Entry 6UZE (electron microscopy, 3.40 A resolution); this record covers chains D and I of the 9 polymer chains in the assembly.

[Chain D]
Molecule: Protective antigen
From: Bacillus anthracis
Reference sequence: P13423 (PAG_BACAN); residues 1-735 here correspond to UniProt positions 30-764 (UniProt number = residue number + 29)
Chain sequence (735 residues; numbered 1 to 735; the number before each row is that of its first residue):
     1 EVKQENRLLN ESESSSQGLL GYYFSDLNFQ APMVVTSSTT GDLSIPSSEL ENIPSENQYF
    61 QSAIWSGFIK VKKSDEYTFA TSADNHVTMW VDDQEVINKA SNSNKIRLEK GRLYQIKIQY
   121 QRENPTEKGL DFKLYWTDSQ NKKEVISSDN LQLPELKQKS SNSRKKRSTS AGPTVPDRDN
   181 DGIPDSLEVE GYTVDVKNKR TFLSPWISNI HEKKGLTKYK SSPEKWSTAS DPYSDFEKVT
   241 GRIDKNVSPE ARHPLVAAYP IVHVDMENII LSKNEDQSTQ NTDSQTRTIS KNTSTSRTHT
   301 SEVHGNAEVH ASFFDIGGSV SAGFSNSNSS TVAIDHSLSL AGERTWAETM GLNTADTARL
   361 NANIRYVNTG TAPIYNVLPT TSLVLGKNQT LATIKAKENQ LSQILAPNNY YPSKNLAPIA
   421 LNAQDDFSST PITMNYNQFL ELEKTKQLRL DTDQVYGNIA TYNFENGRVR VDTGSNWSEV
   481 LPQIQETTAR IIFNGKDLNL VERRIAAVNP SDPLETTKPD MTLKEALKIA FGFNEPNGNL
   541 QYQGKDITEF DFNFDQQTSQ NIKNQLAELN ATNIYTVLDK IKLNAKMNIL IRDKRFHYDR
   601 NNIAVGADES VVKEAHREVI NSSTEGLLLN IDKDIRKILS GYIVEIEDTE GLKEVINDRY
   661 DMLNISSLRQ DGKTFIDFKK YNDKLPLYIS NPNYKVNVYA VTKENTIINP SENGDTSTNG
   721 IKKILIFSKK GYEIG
Unresolved in the structure: 1-173
Ion coordination: Ca2+ site 1: D177, D179, D181, I183, E188; Ca2+ site 2: D179, D181, E188, S222, K225, D235
Swiss-Prot annotation at these positions:
  - region: F202 to I210 (Alpha-clamp)
  - binding site (Ca(2+)): D177, D179, D181, I183, E188, S222, K225, D235
  - site: R167, S168 (Cleavage), R178 (Alpha-clamp), L187 (Alpha-clamp), F236 (Alpha-clamp), F314, D315 (Cleavage), F427 (Phi-clamp), F464 (Alpha-clamp), D683 (Essential for binding to cell receptor)

[Chain I]
Molecule: Calmodulin-sensitive adenylate cyclase
From: Bacillus anthracis
Notes: EC 4.6.1.1
Reference sequence: P40136 (CYAA_BACAN); residues 1-767 here correspond to UniProt positions 34-800 (UniProt number = residue number + 33)
Chain sequence (767 residues; row label = number of the first residue in the row):
     1 MNEHYTESDI KRNHKTEKNK TEKEKFKDSI NNLVKTEFTN ETLDKIQQTQ DLLKKIPKDV
    61 LEIYSELGGE IYFTDIDLVE HKELQDLSEE EKNSMNSRGE KVPFASRFVF EKKRETPKLI
   121 INIKDYAINS EQSKEVYYEI GKGISLDIIS KDKSLDPEFL NLIKSLSDDS DSSDLLFSQK
   181 FKEKLELNNK SIDINFIKEN LTEFQHAFSL AFSYYFAPDH RTVLELYAPD MFEYMNKLEK
   241 GGFEKISESL KKEGVEKDRI DVLKGEKALK ASGLVPEHAD AFKKIARELN TYILFRPVNK
   301 LATNLIKSGV ATKGLNVHGK SSDWGPVAGY IPFDQDLSKK HGQQLAVEKG NLENKKSITE
   361 HEGEIGKIPL KLDHLRIEEL KENGIILKGK KEIDNGKKYY LLESNNQVYE FRISDENNEV
   421 QYKTKEGKIT VLGEKFNWRN IEVMAKNVEG VLKPLTADYD LFALAPSLTE IKKQIPQKEW
   481 DKVVNTPNSL EKQKGVTNLL IKYGIERKPD STKGTLSNWQ KQMLDRLNEA VKYTGYTGGD
   541 VVNHGTEQDN EEFPEKDNEI FIINPEGEFI LTKNWEMTGR FIEKNITGKD YLYYFNRSYN
   601 KIAPGNKAYI EWTDPITKAK INTIPTSAEF IKNLSSIRRS SNVGVYKDSG DKDEFAKKES
   661 VKKIAGYLSD YYNSANHIFS QEKKRKISIF RGIQAYNEIE NVLKSKQIAP EYKNYFQYLK
   721 ERITNQVQLL LTHQKSNIEF KLLYKQLNFT ENETDNFEVF QKIIDEK
Unresolved in the structure: 1-19, 256-263, 598-617
Swiss-Prot annotation at these positions:
  - active site: H318 (Proton acceptor)
  - binding site (Mg(2+)): D458, D460, H544
  - binding site (3',5'-cyclic AMP): T515, H544 to T546
Reported in the primary citation:
  - mutagenesis - D171A, D174A: unchanged binding to Protective antigen (chain D)

[Chain D / chain I interface]
Pairs across the interface (21):
  S186(D) - S130(I)
  S186(D) - D219(I)  hydrogen bond
  E190(D) - N129(I)
  E190(D) - S130(I)
  E190(D) - E131(I)
  D195(D) - Y227(I)  hydrogen bond
  K197(D) - D171(I)
  K197(D) - L226(I)
  F202(D) - L226(I)  hydrophobic
  P205(D) - H220(I)
  P205(D) - V223(I)
  I207(D) - L175(I)  hydrophobic
  I207(D) - Y214(I)
  I207(D) - V223(I)  hydrophobic
  N209(D) - D174(I)
  I210(D) - D171(I)
  I210(D) - D174(I)
  I210(D) - L175(I)  hydrophobic
  I210(D) - Y227(I)  hydrophobic
  H211(D) - Y227(I)  hydrogen bond
  K213(D) - D174(I)  salt bridge
Also at the interface, not in a pair above, chain D (16 interface residues in all): V175, R178, S204, K214, E224
Also at the interface, not in a pair above, chain I (14 interface residues in all): N32, L33

[Summary]
Chain D and chain I form an interface of 16 and 14 residues respectively, with 3 hydrogen bonds and 1 salt
bridge. Polar pairs include K213(D)-D174(I), S186(D)-D219(I) and D195(D)-Y227(I). From the paper: D171A and
D174A of chain I leave binding to Protective antigen (chain D) unchanged.
Chain D is Protective antigen and chain I is Calmodulin-sensitive adenylate cyclase, both from Bacillus
anthracis; the structure, Anthrax toxin protective antigen channels bound to edema factor, was determined by
electron microscopy, deposited together with 6PSN, 6UZB and 6UZD.
